Entry 7VAS (electron microscopy, 3.00 A resolution); this record covers chains A and D of the 12 polymer chains in the assembly.

== Chain A ==
Molecule: V-type ATP synthase alpha chain
From: Thermus thermophilus HB8
Notes: EC 7.1.2.2
Reference sequence: Q56403 (VATA_THET8); residues 1-578 here = UniProt positions 1-578
Sequence (578 residues; numbered 1 to 578; the number before each row is that of its first residue):
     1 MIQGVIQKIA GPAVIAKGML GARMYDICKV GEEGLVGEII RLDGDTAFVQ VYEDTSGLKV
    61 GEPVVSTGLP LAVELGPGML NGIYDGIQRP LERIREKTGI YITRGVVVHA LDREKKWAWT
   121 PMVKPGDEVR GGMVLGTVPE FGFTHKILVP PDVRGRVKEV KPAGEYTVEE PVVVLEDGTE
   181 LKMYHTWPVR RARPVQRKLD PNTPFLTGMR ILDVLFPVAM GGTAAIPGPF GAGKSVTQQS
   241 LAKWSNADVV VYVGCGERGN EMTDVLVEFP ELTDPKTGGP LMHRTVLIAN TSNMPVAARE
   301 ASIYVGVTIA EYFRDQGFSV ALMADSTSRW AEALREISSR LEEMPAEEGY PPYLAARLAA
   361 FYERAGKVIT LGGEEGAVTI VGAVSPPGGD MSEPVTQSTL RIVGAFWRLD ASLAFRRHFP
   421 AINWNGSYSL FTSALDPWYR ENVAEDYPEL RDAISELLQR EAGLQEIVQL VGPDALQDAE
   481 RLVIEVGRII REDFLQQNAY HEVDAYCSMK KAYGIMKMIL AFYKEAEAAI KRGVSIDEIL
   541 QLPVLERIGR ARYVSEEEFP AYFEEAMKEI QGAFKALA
Differences from the reference sequence: conflict A232 (Ser in Q56403), S235 (Thr in Q56403)
Ligand contacts: ADP (adenosine-5'-diphosphate): P229, F230, G231, A232, G233, K234, S235, V236, R258, E261, F419, P420, Q497, N498, A499, Y500

== Chain D ==
Molecule: V-type ATP synthase beta chain
From: Thermus thermophilus HB8
Reference sequence: Q56404 (VATB_THET8); residues 1-478 here = UniProt positions 1-478
Sequence (478 residues; each row starts with the number of its first residue):
     1 MDLLKKEYTG ITYISGPLLF VENAKDLAYG AIVDIKDGTG RVRGGQVIEV SEEYAVIQVF
    61 EETTGLDLAT TSVSLVEDVA RLGVSKEMLG RRFNGIGKPI DGLPPITPEK RLPITGLPLN
   121 PVARRKPEQF IQTGISTIDV MNTLVRGQKL PIFSGSGLPA NEIAAQIARQ ATVRPDLSGE
   181 GEKEEPFAVV FAAMGITQRE LSYFIQEFER TGALSRSVLF LNKADDPTIE RILTPRMALT
   241 VAEYLAFEHD YHVLVILTDM TNYCEALREI GAAREEIPGR RGYPGYMYTD LATIYERAGV
   301 VEGKKGSVTQ IPILSMPDDD RTHPIPDLTG YITEGQIQLS RELHRKGIYP PIDPLPSLSR
   361 LMNNGVGKGK TREDHKQVSD QLYSAYANGV DIRKLVAIIG EDALTENDRR YLQFADAFER
   421 FFINQGQQNR SIEESLQIAW ALLSMLPQGE LKRISKDHIG KYYGQKLEEI WGAPQALD
Not modelled in the structure: 1-4, 475-478

== Interface between chain A and chain D ==
Pairs across the interface (59; chain A residue first):
  A22(A) with D67(D)
  R23(A) with G65(D); L66(D); D67(D)
  M24(A) with I14(D), hydrophobic; T63(D); G65(D), hydrogen bond (backbone-backbone); L66(D), hydrogen bond (backbone-backbone)
  Y25(A) with T64(D)
  R41(A) with Y13(D), hydrogen bond; I14(D); S15(D), hydrogen bond
  L42(A) with Y13(D); I14(D), hydrogen bond (backbone-backbone); L66(D); D67(D); L68(D), hydrophobic
  D43(A) with T12(D); Y13(D)
  G44(A) with T12(D), hydrogen bond (backbone-backbone); L68(D)
  D200(A) with S202(D); Q206(D), hydrogen bond
  M344(A) with E275(D); I277(D), hydrophobic
  A346(A) with A272(D), hydrophobic
  E347(A) with R268(D); G282(D)
  P352(A) with E269(D); A272(D), hydrophobic
  E363(A) with T197(D); Q198(D)
  S392(A) with D318(D), hydrogen bond
  Q397(A) with P317(D); D318(D)
  R401(A) with N262(D), hydrogen bond; E265(D)
  I402(A) with T197(D)
  W424(A) with R345(D)
  N425(A) with R345(D), hydrogen bond (backbone-side chain)
  Y428(A) with S156(D); G157(D)
  L430(A) with G157(D); R199(D)
  S455(A) with R345(D)
  E456(A) with R345(D); K346(D)
  Q459(A) with E342(D), hydrogen bond; R345(D), hydrogen bond; K346(D)
  I467(A) with K394(D); A397(D), hydrophobic; I398(D), hydrophobic
  A475(A) with I398(D)
  L476(A) with A397(D)
  Q477(A) with A397(D), hydrogen bond (backbone-backbone); I398(D), hydrogen bond (side chain-backbone); G400(D)
  E480(A) with A397(D)
Also at the interface, not in a pair above, chain A (44 interface residues in all): L20, G21, R190, K198, Y353, R357, A359, L400, G404, G426, F431, G463, L464, V471
Also at the interface, not in a pair above, chain D (47 interface residues in all): E62, A69, A224, D225, T261, A273, E276, P278, R281, R341, G347, V396, I399

== Summary ==
44 residues of chain A face 47 of chain D across their interface, with 14 hydrogen bonds. Polar contacts
include R41(A)-Y13(D), R41(A)-S15(D) and D200(A)-Q206(D). Ligands of chain A: ADP.
Here chain A is V-type ATP synthase alpha chain and chain D is V-type ATP synthase beta chain, both from
Thermus thermophilus HB8. Entry 7VAS (V1EG domain of V/A-ATPase from Thermus thermophilus at low ATP
concentration, state1-2) was determined by electron microscopy, deposited together with 7VAI, 7VAJ, 7VAK,
7VAL, 7VAM, 7VAN and 11 further entries.
